1VQ7 - chains 0 and M of the 32 polymer chains in the assembly; structure by X-ray diffraction, 2.50 A resolution.

== Chain 0 ==
Molecule: 23S ribosomal RNA
Source organism: Haloarcula marismortui
Sequence (2922 nucleotides; numbered 2 to 2923; the number before each row is that of its first residue):
     2 UUGGCUACUA UGCCAGCUGG UGGAUUGCUC GGCUCAGGCG CUGAUGAAGG ACGUGCCAAG
    62 CUGCGAUAAG CCAUGGGGAG CCGCACGGAG GCGAAGAACC AUGGAUUUCC GAAUGAGAAU
   122 CUCUCUAACA AUUGCUUCGC GCAAUGAGGA ACCCCGAGAA CUGAAACAUC UCAGUAUCGG
   182 GAGGAACAGA AAACGCAAUG UGAUGUCGUU AGUAACCGCG AGUGAACGCG AUACAGCCCA
   242 AACCGAAGCC CUCACGGGCA AUGUGGUGUC AGGGCUACCU CUCAUCAGCC GACCGUCUCG
   302 ACGAAGUCUC UUGGAACAGA GCGUGAUACA GGGUGACAAC CCCGUACUCG AGACCAGUAC
   362 GACGUGCGGU AGUGCCAGAG UAGCGGGGGU UGGAUAUCCC UCGCGAAUAA CGCAGGCAUC
   422 GACUGCGAAG GCUAAACACA ACCUGAGACC GAUAGUGAAC AAGUAGUGUG AACGAACGCU
   482 GCAAAGUACC CUCAGAAGGG AGGCGAAAUA GAGCAUGAAA UCAGUUGGCG AUCGAGCGAC
   542 AGGGCAUACA AGGUCCCUCG ACGAAUGACC GACGCGCGAG CGUCCAGUAA GACUCACGGG
   602 AAGCCGAUGU UCUGUCGUAC GUUUUGAAAA ACGAGCCAGG GAGUGUGUCU GCAUGGCAAG
   662 UCUAACCGGA GUAUCCGGGG AGGCACAGGG AAACCGACAU GGCCGCAGGG CUUUGCCCGA
   722 GGGCCGCCGU CUUCAAGGGC GGGGAGCCAU GUGGACACGA CCCGAAUCCG GACGAUCUAC
   782 GCAUGGACAA GAUGAAGCGU GCCGAAAGGC ACGUGGAAGU CUGUUAGAGU UGGUGUCCUA
   842 CAAUACCCUC UCGUGAUCUA UGUGUAGGGG UGAAAGGCCC AUCGAGUCCG GCAACAGCUG
   902 GUUCCAAUCG AAACAUGUCG AAGCAUGACC UCCGCCGAGG UAGUCUGUGA GGUAGAGCGA
   962 CCGAUUGGUG UGUCCGCCUC CGAGAGGAGU CGGCACACCU GUCAAACUCC AAACUUACAG
  1022 ACGCCGUUUG ACGCGGGGAU UCCGGUGCGC GGGGUAAGCC UGUGUACCAG GAGGGGAACA
  1082 ACCCAGAGAU AGGUUAAGGU CCCCAAGUGU GGAUUAAGUG UAAUCCUCUG AAGGUGGUCU
  1142 CGAGCCCUAG ACAGCCGGGA GGUGAGCUUA GAAGCAGCUA CCCUCUAAGA AAAGCGUAAC
  1202 AGCUUACCGG CCGAGGUUUG AGGCGCCCAA AAUGAUCGGG ACUCAAAUCC ACCACCGAGA
  1262 CCUGUCCGUA CCACUCAUAC UGGUAAUCGA GUAGAUUGGC GCUCUAAUUG GAUGGAAGUA
  1322 GGGGUGAAAA CUCCUAUGGA CCGAUUAGUG ACGAAAAUCC UGGCCAUAGU AGCAGCGAUA
  1382 GUCGGGUGAG AACCCCGACG GCCUAAUGGA UAAGGGUUCC UCAGCACUGC UGAUCAGCUG
  1442 AGGGUUAGCC GGUCCUAAGU CAUACCGCAA CUCGACUAUG ACGAAAUGGG AAACGGGUUA
  1502 AUAUUCCCGU GCCACUAUGC AGUGAAAGUU GACGCCCUGG GGUCGAUCAC GCUGGGCAUU
  1562 CGCCCAGUCG AACCGUCCAA CUCCGUGGAA GCCGUAAUGG CAGGAAGCGG ACGAACGGCG
  1622 GCAUAGGGAA ACGUGAUUCA ACCUGGGGCC CAUGAAAAGA CGAGCAUAGU GUCCGUACCG
  1682 AGAACCGACA CAGGUGUCCA UGGCGGCGAA AGCCAAGGCC UGUCGGGAGC AACCAACGUU
  1742 AGGGAAUUCG GCAAGUUAGU CCCGUACCUU CGGAAGAAGG GAUGCCUGCU CCGGAACGGA
  1802 GCAGGUCGCA GUGACUCGGA AGCUCGGACU GUCUAGUAAC AACAUAGGUG ACCGCAAAUC
  1862 CGCAAGGACU CGUACGGUCA CUGAAUCCUG CCCAGUGCAG GUAUCUGAAC ACCUCGUACA
  1922 AGAGGACGAA GGACCUGUCA ACGGCGGGGG UAACUAUGAC CCUCUUAAGG UAGCGUAGUA
  1982 CCUUGCCGCA UCAGUAGCGG CUUGCAUGAA UGGAUUAACC AGAGCUUCAC UGUCCCAACG
  2042 UUGGGCCCGG UGAACUGUAC AUUCCAGUGC GGAGUCUGGA GACACCCAGG GGGAAGCGAA
  2102 GACCCUAUGG AGCUUUACUG CAGGCUGUCG CUGAGACGUG GUCGCCGAUG UGCAGCAUAG
  2162 GUAGGAGACA CUACACAGGU ACCCGCGCUA GCGGGCCACC GAGUCAACAG UGAAAUACUA
  2222 CCCGUCGGUG ACUGCGACUC UCACUCCGGG AGGAGGACAC CGAUAGCCGG GCAGUUUGAC
  2282 UGGGGCGGUA CGCGCUCGAA AAGAUAUCGA GCGCGCCCUA UGGCUAUCUC AGCCGGGACA
  2342 GAGACCCGGC GAAGAGUGCA AGAGCAAAAG AUAGCUUGAC AGUGUUCUUC CCAACGAGGA
  2402 ACGCUGACGC GAAAGCGUGG UCUAGCGAAC CAAUUAGCCU GCUUGAUGCG GGCAAUUGAU
  2462 GACAGAAAAG CUACCCUAGG GAUAACAGAG UCGUCACUCG CAAGAGCACA UAUCGACCGA
  2522 GUGGCUUGCU ACCUCGAUGU CGGUUCCCUC CAUCCUGCCC GUGCAGAAGC GGGCAAGGGU
  2582 GAGGUUGUUC GCCUAUUAAA GGAGGUCGUG AGCUGGGUUU AGACCGUCGU GAGACAGGUC
  2642 GGCUGCUAUC UACUGGGUGU GUAAUGGUGU CUGACAAGAA CGACCGUAUA GUACGAGAGG
  2702 AACUACGGUU GGUGGCCACU GGUGUACCGG UUGUUCGAGA GAGCACGUGC CGGGUAGCCA
  2762 CGCCACACGG GGUAAGAGCU GAACGCAUCU AAGCUCGAAA CCCACUUGGA AAAGAGACAC
  2822 CGCCGAGGUC CCGCGUACAA GACGCGGUCG AUAGACUCGG GGUGUGCGCG UCGAGGUAAC
  2882 GAGACGUUAA GCCCACGAGC ACUAACAGAC CAAAGCCAUC AU
Disordered / not traced: 2-9, 126-127, 715, 971-998, 1560, 1952-1963, 2137-2236, 2339-2343, 2665-2666, 2915-2923
Modified positions: 1MA (6-hydro-1-methyladenosine-5'-monophosphate) at position 628, OMU (o2'-methyluridine 5'-monophosphate) at position 2587, OMG (o2'-methylguanosine-5'-monophosphate) at position 2588, UR3 (3-methyluridine-5'-monophoshate) at position 2619, PSU (pseudouridine-5'-monophosphate) at position 2621
Differences from the reference sequence: modified residue (628, 2587-2588, 2619, 2621)
Metal / ion sites: Na+ site 1 near U12 (its only coordinating residue here); Mg2+ site 1 near G28 (its only coordinating residue here); Na+ site 2: C40, G41, A442; Na+ site 3: G56, A59, G61; Na+ site 4 near U108 (its only coordinating residue here); Mg2+ site 2 near U115 (its only coordinating residue here); Na+ site 5: C130, U146; Na+ site 6: C141, G142; Mg2+ site 3: C162, U2276; K+ site 1: U163, U172; Mg2+ site 4: A165, A167, C168; Na+ site 7: A165, A166, A167; 86 more Mg2+ sites not listed; 61 more Na+ sites not listed; 2 more K+ sites not listed

== Chain M ==
Molecule: 50S Ribosomal Protein L15E
Source organism: Haloarcula marismortui
Sequence (194 residues; numbered 1 to 194; the number before each row is that of its first residue):
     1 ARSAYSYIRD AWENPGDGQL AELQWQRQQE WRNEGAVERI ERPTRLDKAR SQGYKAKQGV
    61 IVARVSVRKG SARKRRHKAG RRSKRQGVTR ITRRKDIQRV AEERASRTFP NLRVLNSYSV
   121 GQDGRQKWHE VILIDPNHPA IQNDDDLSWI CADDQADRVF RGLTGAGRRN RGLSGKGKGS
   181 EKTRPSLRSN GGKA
Differences from the reference sequence: conflict Glu13 (Lys14 in 55231501), Ala194 (Gly195 in 55231501)
Metal / ion sites: Na+ site 1: Ser106, Phe109, Leu112; Na+ site 2: Lys193 (shared with U391(0), U392(0) of chain 0)

== Interface between chain 0 and chain M ==
Pairs across the interface (270; chain 0 residue first):
  U133(0) - Thr108(M)  hydrogen bond to the sugar
  U133(0) - Pro110(M)  base contact
  U134(0) - Thr108(M)  phosphate contact
  U134(0) - Phe109(M)  phosphate contact
  U134(0) - Asn111(M)  hydrogen bond to the sugar
  G135(0) - Arg39(M)  salt bridge to the phosphate
  G135(0) - Ile61(M)  phosphate contact
  G135(0) - Phe109(M)  phosphate contact
  G135(0) - Asn111(M)  hydrogen bond to the sugar
  G135(0) - Leu112(M)  sugar contact
  G135(0) - Asp135(M)  hydrogen bond to the sugar
  C136(0) - Arg39(M)  salt bridge to the phosphate
  C136(0) - Gln58(M)  phosphate contact
  C136(0) - His138(M)  hydrogen bond to the sugar
  U137(0) - Gln58(M)  phosphate contact
  A145(0) - Asn111(M)  sugar contact
  A145(0) - Asn137(M)  sugar contact
  C154(0) - Arg188(M)  salt bridge to the phosphate
  C155(0) - Arg161(M)  hydrogen bond to the sugar
  C155(0) - Arg171(M)  hydrogen bond to the phosphate
  C155(0) - Ser186(M)  hydrogen bond to the phosphate
  C155(0) - Arg188(M)  salt bridge to the phosphate
  C155(0) - Ser189(M)  phosphate contact
  C156(0) - Arg99(M)  hydrogen bond to the phosphate
  C156(0) - Phe160(M)  sugar contact
  C156(0) - Arg161(M)  sugar contact
  C156(0) - Gly162(M)  sugar contact
  C156(0) - Arg171(M)  salt bridge to the phosphate
  C156(0) - Ser186(M)  phosphate contact
  C156(0) - Leu187(M)  hydrogen bond to the phosphate
  C156(0) - Arg188(M)  hydrogen bond to the phosphate
  G157(0) - Lys95(M)  hydrogen bond to the sugar
  G157(0) - Arg99(M)  salt bridge to the phosphate
  G157(0) - Asn170(M)  phosphate contact
  G157(0) - Arg171(M)  phosphate contact
  G157(0) - Leu187(M)  phosphate contact
  A158(0) - Arg93(M)  hydrogen bond to the phosphate
  A158(0) - Arg94(M)  hydrogen bond to the phosphate
  G159(0) - Lys74(M)  salt bridge to the phosphate
  G159(0) - Arg93(M)  salt bridge to the phosphate
  A160(0) - Arg81(M)  hydrogen bond to the sugar
  A160(0) - Arg85(M)  salt bridge to the phosphate
  A161(0) - Gly80(M)  sugar contact
  A161(0) - Arg81(M)  phosphate contact
  A161(0) - Arg82(M)  hydrogen bond to the phosphate
  A169(0) - Ser83(M)  phosphate contact
  U170(0) - Arg82(M)  salt bridge to the phosphate
  U170(0) - Ser83(M)  hydrogen bond to the phosphate
  U170(0) - Lys84(M)  hydrogen bond to the phosphate
  C171(0) - Arg82(M)  salt bridge to the phosphate
  C171(0) - Lys84(M)  salt bridge to the phosphate
  U172(0) - Arg82(M)  hydrogen bond to the base
  A174(0) - Arg85(M)  base contact
  G175(0) - Arg94(M)  hydrogen bond to the base
  G175(0) - Gly191(M)  sugar contact
  G175(0) - Gly192(M)  base contact
  G175(0) - Lys193(M)  sugar contact
  G181(0) - Arg107(M)  hydrogen bond to the sugar
  G181(0) - Phe160(M)  hydrogen bond to the base
  G182(0) - Asp157(M)  hydrogen bond to the sugar
  G182(0) - Arg161(M)  sugar contact
  A183(0) - Asp153(M)  phosphate contact
  A183(0) - Asp154(M)  sugar contact
  A183(0) - Ala156(M)  sugar contact
  A183(0) - Asp157(M)  sugar contact
  A183(0) - Arg161(M)  hydrogen bond to the sugar
  G184(0) - Asp153(M)  sugar contact
  A187(0) - Arg161(M)  phosphate contact
  C188(0) - Asp154(M)  phosphate contact
  C188(0) - Arg161(M)  salt bridge to the phosphate
  C188(0) - Leu163(M)  phosphate contact
  C188(0) - Arg171(M)  hydrogen bond to the phosphate
  C188(0) - Pro185(M)  hydrogen bond to the sugar
  C188(0) - Ser186(M)  sugar contact
  A189(0) - Leu163(M)  phosphate contact
  A189(0) - Arg168(M)  salt bridge to the phosphate
  A189(0) - Arg171(M)  salt bridge to the phosphate
  A189(0) - Leu173(M)  sugar contact
  A189(0) - Arg184(M)  hydrogen bond to the phosphate
  A189(0) - Pro185(M)  sugar contact
  G190(0) - Leu173(M)  phosphate contact
  G190(0) - Lys176(M)  hydrogen bond to the phosphate
  G190(0) - Arg184(M)  salt bridge to the phosphate
  A191(0) - Lys176(M)  salt bridge to the phosphate
  A192(0) - Lys176(M)  sugar contact
  A193(0) - Ser174(M)  phosphate contact
  A193(0) - Lys176(M)  phosphate contact
  A194(0) - Lys176(M)  sugar contact
  A194(0) - Gly177(M)  phosphate contact
  C195(0) - Gly177(M)  phosphate contact
  C195(0) - Lys178(M)  hydrogen bond to the phosphate
  A204(0) - Lys176(M)  hydrogen bond to the sugar
  U205(0) - Arg184(M)  phosphate contact
  G206(0) - Arg184(M)  phosphate contact
  G206(0) - Pro185(M)  phosphate contact
  A226(0) - Lys182(M)  sugar contact
  A227(0) - Glu181(M)  sugar contact
  C239(0) - Asp146(M)  hydrogen bond to the sugar
  C240(0) - Asp146(M)  phosphate contact
  A241(0) - Arg50(M)  sugar contact
  A241(0) - Ser51(M)  sugar contact
  A242(0) - Ser3(M)  phosphate contact
  A242(0) - Tyr5(M)  phosphate contact
  A242(0) - Arg50(M)  salt bridge to the phosphate
  A243(0) - Ala1(M)  hydrogen bond to the phosphate
  A243(0) - Ser3(M)  phosphate contact
  C244(0) - Ala1(M)  hydrogen bond to the phosphate
  C251(0) - Gln58(M)  sugar contact
  C251(0) - His138(M)  sugar contact
  C251(0) - Pro139(M)  phosphate contact
  C251(0) - Ala140(M)  sugar contact
  C251(0) - Asn143(M)  hydrogen bond to the phosphate
  C252(0) - Pro139(M)  phosphate contact
  G259(0) - Gln58(M)  base contact
  C260(0) - Gln58(M)  sugar contact
  A261(0) - Arg42(M)  salt bridge to the phosphate
  A261(0) - Ala56(M)  sugar contact
  A262(0) - Arg42(M)  salt bridge to the phosphate
  U263(0) - Arg42(M)  hydrogen bond to the sugar
  U263(0) - Leu46(M)  phosphate contact
  G264(0) - Tyr5(M)  hydrogen bond to the phosphate
  G264(0) - Leu46(M)  phosphate contact
  G264(0) - Arg50(M)  salt bridge to the phosphate
  G264(0) - Ala56(M)  sugar contact
  U265(0) - Arg50(M)  salt bridge to the phosphate
  U265(0) - Lys55(M)  phosphate contact
  U265(0) - Ala56(M)  hydrogen bond to the phosphate
  G266(0) - Lys55(M)  salt bridge to the phosphate
  G266(0) - Lys57(M)  salt bridge to the phosphate
  G266(0) - Asp144(M)  phosphate contact
  C376(0) - Ala1(M)  hydrogen bond to the sugar
  C377(0) - Arg2(M)  phosphate contact
  A378(0) - Arg9(M)  salt bridge to the phosphate
  G379(0) - Arg9(M)  sugar contact
  G379(0) - Lys48(M)  phosphate contact
  G379(0) - Ser51(M)  hydrogen bond to the base
  A380(0) - Arg9(M)  phosphate contact
  A380(0) - Trp12(M)  sugar contact
  A380(0) - Glu13(M)  base contact
  A380(0) - Lys48(M)  salt bridge to the phosphate
  G381(0) - Glu13(M)  base contact
  G381(0) - Pro15(M)  base contact
  G381(0) - Arg45(M)  salt bridge to the phosphate
  G381(0) - Lys48(M)  salt bridge to the phosphate
  G388(0) - Arg90(M)  hydrogen bond to the sugar
  G388(0) - Thr92(M)  base contact
  G389(0) - Arg90(M)  salt bridge to the phosphate
  G390(0) - Lys84(M)  salt bridge to the phosphate
  G390(0) - Arg94(M)  hydrogen bond to the sugar
  U391(0) - Lys84(M)  salt bridge to the phosphate
  U391(0) - Arg85(M)  salt bridge to the phosphate
  U391(0) - Arg94(M)  sugar contact
  U391(0) - Lys193(M)  hydrogen bond to the sugar
  U391(0) - Ala194(M)  sugar contact
  U392(0) - Lys182(M)  sugar contact
  U392(0) - Lys193(M)  sugar contact
  G393(0) - Glu181(M)  base contact
  G393(0) - Lys182(M)  hydrogen bond to the base
  G394(0) - Lys178(M)  base contact
  G394(0) - Gly179(M)  base contact
  G394(0) - Glu181(M)  hydrogen bond to the base
  G394(0) - Lys182(M)  base contact
  U398(0) - Gly179(M)  hydrogen bond to the sugar
  C399(0) - Gly172(M)  phosphate contact
  C399(0) - Lys178(M)  phosphate contact
  C399(0) - Gly179(M)  sugar contact
  C399(0) - Thr183(M)  sugar contact
  C399(0) - Ala194(M)  hydrogen bond to the sugar
  C400(0) - Arg94(M)  hydrogen bond to the sugar
  C400(0) - Arg169(M)  phosphate contact
  C400(0) - Asn170(M)  phosphate contact
  C400(0) - Gly172(M)  phosphate contact
  C401(0) - Thr92(M)  hydrogen bond to the base
  C401(0) - Arg93(M)  hydrogen bond to the sugar
  C401(0) - Arg94(M)  sugar contact
  C401(0) - Asp96(M)  phosphate contact
  C401(0) - Asn170(M)  phosphate contact
  U402(0) - Gly70(M)  hydrogen bond to the phosphate
  U402(0) - Ser71(M)  sugar contact
  U402(0) - Thr92(M)  sugar contact
  U402(0) - Asp96(M)  phosphate contact
  U402(0) - Ile97(M)  hydrogen bond to the phosphate
  C403(0) - Lys69(M)  phosphate contact
  C403(0) - Gly70(M)  hydrogen bond to the phosphate
  C403(0) - Ile97(M)  phosphate contact
  C403(0) - Lys127(M)  salt bridge to the phosphate
  G404(0) - Lys69(M)  salt bridge to the phosphate
  G404(0) - Gln122(M)  hydrogen bond to the phosphate
  A407(0) - Asn14(M)  phosphate contact
  U409(0) - Glu13(M)  base contact
  G416(0) - Lys178(M)  salt bridge to the phosphate
  G417(0) - Lys178(M)  hydrogen bond to the sugar
  G431(0) - Lys48(M)  salt bridge to the phosphate
  G431(0) - Ser51(M)  sugar contact
  G431(0) - Gln52(M)  hydrogen bond to the phosphate
  G431(0) - Asn116(M)  hydrogen bond to the phosphate
  G431(0) - Arg169(M)  salt bridge to the phosphate
  G432(0) - Asn116(M)  phosphate contact
  G432(0) - Trp149(M)  hydrogen bond to the sugar
  G432(0) - Gly165(M)  hydrogen bond to the phosphate
  C433(0) - Trp149(M)  sugar contact
  C433(0) - Arg158(M)  salt bridge to the phosphate
  C433(0) - Arg168(M)  salt bridge to the phosphate
  U434(0) - Gln155(M)  hydrogen bond to the phosphate
  C770(0) - Ala79(M)  phosphate contact
  C770(0) - Gly80(M)  hydrogen bond to the phosphate
  C770(0) - Arg81(M)  hydrogen bond to the phosphate
  G771(0) - Ala79(M)  phosphate contact
  G771(0) - Arg81(M)  salt bridge to the phosphate
  G869(0) - Lys78(M)  sugar contact
  G870(0) - Lys78(M)  salt bridge to the phosphate
  C1467(0) - Gly35(M)  phosphate contact
  C1467(0) - Ala36(M)  hydrogen bond to the phosphate
  G1468(0) - Ala36(M)  phosphate contact
  C1469(0) - Arg68(M)  salt bridge to the phosphate
  C1469(0) - Arg73(M)  salt bridge to the phosphate
  C1469(0) - Arg104(M)  salt bridge to the phosphate
  A1470(0) - Arg68(M)  salt bridge to the phosphate
  A1470(0) - Ala72(M)  phosphate contact
  A1470(0) - Arg73(M)  hydrogen bond to the phosphate
  A1470(0) - Arg93(M)  salt bridge to the phosphate
  A1470(0) - Lys95(M)  hydrogen bond to the sugar
  A1470(0) - Val100(M)  phosphate contact
  A1471(0) - Val100(M)  phosphate contact
  A1471(0) - Arg104(M)  salt bridge to the phosphate
  A1471(0) - Arg107(M)  hydrogen bond to the phosphate
  C1472(0) - Arg107(M)  salt bridge to the phosphate
  G1863(0) - Arg75(M)  hydrogen bond to the phosphate
  C1864(0) - Arg73(M)  sugar contact
  C1864(0) - Lys74(M)  sugar contact
  C1864(0) - Arg75(M)  salt bridge to the phosphate
  A1865(0) - Arg73(M)  sugar contact
  G2121(0) - Arg76(M)  base contact
  G2121(0) - Ser83(M)  sugar contact
  G2121(0) - Gln86(M)  hydrogen bond to the base
  C2122(0) - Arg76(M)  hydrogen bond to the base
  C2122(0) - Gln86(M)  hydrogen bond to the sugar
  C2122(0) - Gly87(M)  phosphate contact
  C2122(0) - Val88(M)  phosphate contact
  A2123(0) - Arg76(M)  hydrogen bond to the sugar
  A2123(0) - Gly87(M)  phosphate contact
  A2123(0) - Val88(M)  hydrogen bond to the phosphate
  A2123(0) - Thr89(M)  hydrogen bond to the phosphate
  G2131(0) - Gly124(M)  hydrogen bond to the base
  C2132(0) - Asp123(M)  sugar contact
  C2132(0) - Gly124(M)  hydrogen bond to the sugar
  C2243(0) - Trp25(M)  sugar contact
  A2244(0) - Trp25(M)  sugar contact
  A2244(0) - Gln29(M)  sugar contact
  A2244(0) - Arg32(M)  hydrogen bond to the phosphate
  C2245(0) - Gln29(M)  phosphate contact
  C2245(0) - Arg32(M)  salt bridge to the phosphate
  U2246(0) - Arg125(M)  salt bridge to the phosphate
  C2262(0) - Gly124(M)  base contact
  C2262(0) - Arg125(M)  sugar contact
  G2263(0) - Lys69(M)  sugar contact
  G2263(0) - Gly70(M)  phosphate contact
  G2263(0) - Arg73(M)  sugar contact
  G2263(0) - Gly124(M)  sugar contact
  A2264(0) - Gly70(M)  phosphate contact
  A2264(0) - Ser71(M)  hydrogen bond to the phosphate
  A2266(0) - Arg90(M)  salt bridge to the phosphate
  G2272(0) - Arg76(M)  base contact
  C2273(0) - Arg76(M)  hydrogen bond to the base
  A2274(0) - His77(M)  hydrogen bond to the sugar
  A2274(0) - Gly80(M)  phosphate contact
  A2274(0) - Arg81(M)  hydrogen bond to the sugar
  A2274(0) - Gln86(M)  hydrogen bond to the base
  G2275(0) - Gly80(M)  phosphate contact
  G2275(0) - Arg81(M)  sugar contact
Also at the interface, not in a pair above, chain 0 (123 interface residues in all): A144, U146, C173, U176, U207, G225, C250, A430, G2124, U2133, U2265
Also at the interface, not in a pair above, chain M (119 interface residues in all): Tyr54, Gly59, Ser66, Ile91

== Summary ==
123 residues of chain 0 face 119 of chain M across their interface, with 80 hydrogen bonds and 52 salt
bridges. Polar pairs include U172(0)-Arg82(M), G175(0)-Arg94(M) and G181(0)-Phe160(M). The Na+ site 2 is built
by C40(0), G41(0) and A442(0).
Chain 0 is 23S ribosomal RNA and chain M is 50S Ribosomal Protein L15E, both from Haloarcula marismortui; the
structure, The structure of the transition state analogue "DCA" bound to the large ribosomal subunit of
haloarcula ..., was determined by X-ray diffraction together with 1VQ6 and 1VQN from the same study.
